PDB entry 9ORE | electron microscopy, 4.13 A resolution (low resolution: residue-level contacts below are approximate; hydrogen-bond / salt-bridge calls are withheld) | chains H and L of the 5 polymer chains in the assembly

[Chain H]
Protein: 4F11 Heavy Chain
Source organism: Homo sapiens
Chain sequence (123 residues; row label = number of the first residue in the row; a row labelled like 82A-82C holds insertion residues (82A, then the next letters in order)):
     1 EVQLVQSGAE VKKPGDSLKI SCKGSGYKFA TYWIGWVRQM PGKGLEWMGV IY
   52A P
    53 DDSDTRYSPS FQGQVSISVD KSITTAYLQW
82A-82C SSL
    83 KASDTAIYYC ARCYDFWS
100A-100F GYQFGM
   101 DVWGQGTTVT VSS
Unresolved in the structure: 1, 112-113
Cystine bridges: Cys-22/Cys-92

[Chain L]
Protein: 4F11 Light Chain
Source organism: Homo sapiens
Chain sequence (113 residues; numbered 1 to 107 plus 6 insertion-coded residues; the number before each row is that of its first residue; a row labelled like 27A-27E holds insertion residues (27A, then the next letters in order)):
     1 DIVMTQSPLS LPVTPGETAS ISCRSSQ
27A-27E SLRHD
    28 NGYNYLDWYL QKPGQSPQLL IYLGSKRASG VPDRFSGSGS GTDFTLKISR VEAEDVGVYY
    88 CMQTLQTL
   95A M
    96 FTFGGGTKVE IK
Cystine bridges: Cys-23/Cys-88

[Chain H / chain L interface]
Pairs across the interface - 25 pairs, chain H then chain L:
  Leu-45(H) / Tyr-36(L)
  Leu-45(H) / Tyr-87(L)
  Leu-45(H) / Phe-98(L)
  Glu-46(H) / Phe-98(L)
  Trp-47(H) / Met-89(L)
  Trp-47(H) / Gln-90(L)
  Trp-47(H) / Phe-96(L)
  Arg-58(H) / Thr-94(L)
  Ser-60(H) / Phe-96(L)
  Pro-61(H) / Thr-94(L)
  Ser-62(H) / Phe-96(L)
  Ile-89(H) / Gln-42(L)
  Tyr-91(H) / Ser-43(L)
  Tyr-91(H) / Pro-44(L)
  Tyr-100B(H) / Ile-48(L)
  Tyr-100B(H) / Tyr-49(L)
  Gln-100C(H) / Tyr-32(L)
  Gln-100C(H) / Asp-34(L)
  Phe-100D(H) / Tyr-36(L)
  Phe-100D(H) / Leu-46(L)
  Phe-100D(H) / Met-89(L)
  Met-100F(H) / Leu-46(L)
  Trp-103(H) / Pro-44(L)
  Gln-105(H) / Gln-42(L)
  Gly-106(H) / Gln-42(L)
Also at the interface, not in a pair above, chain H (21 interface residues in all): Val-37, Tyr-59, Tyr-90, Tyr-96, Asp-101
Also at the interface, not in a pair above, chain L (21 interface residues in all): Trp-35, Gln-38, Lys-53, Thr-91, Gln-93, Leu-95

[Overview]
The chain H/chain L interface involves 21 residues from each chain.
Here chain H is 4F11 Heavy Chain and chain L is 4F11 Light Chain, both from Homo sapiens. Entry 9ORE (CryoEM
structure of 4F11 Fab bound to stabilized MPV-2c HMPV preF) was determined by electron microscopy.
